Entry 5BRB (X-ray diffraction, 2.53 A resolution); this record covers chains A and B.

# Chain A (and B)
Molecule: Triosephosphate isomerase
Organism: Plasmodium falciparum
Notes: EC 5.3.1.1; chain B of this document is another copy of the same molecule, construct and numbering; everything in this record applies to it too
UniProt: Q07412 (TPIS_PLAFA); residue numbers follow UniProt; this construct covers 1-248
Amino-acid sequence (248 residues; row label = number of the first residue in the row):
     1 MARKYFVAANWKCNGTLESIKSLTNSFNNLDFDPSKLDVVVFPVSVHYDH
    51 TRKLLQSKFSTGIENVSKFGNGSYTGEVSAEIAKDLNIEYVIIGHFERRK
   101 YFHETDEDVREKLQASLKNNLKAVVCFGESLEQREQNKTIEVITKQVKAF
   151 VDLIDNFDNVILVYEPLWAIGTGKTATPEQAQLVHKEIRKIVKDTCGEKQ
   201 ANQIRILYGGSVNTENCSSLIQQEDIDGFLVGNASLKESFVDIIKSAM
Disordered / not traced: 1-2, 135-136, 170 (chain B: 1-2, 67-68, 171)
Sequence notes: engineered mutation Glu64 (Gln in Q07412), Val163 (Ala in Q07412)
Swiss-Prot annotation at these positions:
  - active site: His95 (Electrophile), Glu165 (Proton acceptor)
  - binding site (D-glyceraldehyde 3-phosphate): Asn10, Lys12, Gly171, Leu230, Gly232, Asn233
  - mutagenesis: Ser73 (S73A: 3-fold decrease in substrate affinity; when associated with S-96), Phe96 (F96A: 2-fold decrease in substrate affinity; F96H: 6.7-fold decrease in substrate affinity; F96S: 5.5-fold decrease in substrate affinity. 3-fold decrease in substrate affinity ...), Leu167 (L167V: 3-fold decrease in substrate affinity; when associated with S-96)
Ion coordination: Na+: Tyr5, Ile221, Gln223, Ile226

# How chain A and chain B interact
Residue-residue contacts - 68 pairs, chain A then chain B:
  Asn10(A) with Thr75(B), hydrogen bond
  Lys12(A) with Gly72(B); Ser73(B)
  Cys13(A) with Asn71(B); Gly72(B), hydrogen bond (backbone-backbone); Tyr74(B); Glu77(B), hydrogen bond (side chain-backbone); Ser79(B), hydrogen bond (side chain-backbone); Ile82(B), hydrophobic
  Asn14(A) with Ile82(B)
  Gly15(A) with Ile82(B)
  Thr16(A) with Asp85(B)
  Leu17(A) with Asp85(B), hydrogen bond (backbone-side chain); Leu86(B), hydrophobic
  Val44(A) with Glu77(B); Val78(B), hydrophobic; Ile82(B), hydrophobic
  Ser45(A) with Ser45(B), hydrogen bond; Val46(B); Val78(B)
  Val46(A) with Ser45(B); Val78(B), hydrophobic; Ile82(B), hydrophobic; Leu86(B), hydrophobic
  His47(A) with Ile82(B); Leu86(B)
  Asp49(A) with Asp49(B)
  Glu64(A) with Thr75(B); Gly76(B), hydrogen bond (side chain-backbone)
  Phe69(A) with Tyr101(B), hydrophobic
  Asn71(A) with Cys13(B)
  Gly72(A) with Lys12(B); Cys13(B), hydrogen bond (backbone-backbone); Asn14(B), hydrogen bond (backbone-side chain)
  Ser73(A) with Lys12(B); Glu97(B)
  Tyr74(A) with Cys13(B); Glu97(B), hydrogen bond (backbone-side chain)
  Thr75(A) with Asn10(B); Lys12(B); Glu64(B); His95(B), hydrogen bond; Glu97(B), hydrogen bond; Arg98(B), hydrogen bond (backbone-side chain)
  Gly76(A) with Glu64(B), hydrogen bond (backbone-side chain); Asn65(B); Arg98(B)
  Glu77(A) with Cys13(B), hydrogen bond (backbone-side chain); Val44(B); Arg98(B), salt bridge; Phe102(B)
  Val78(A) with Val44(B), hydrophobic; Ser45(B); Val46(B), hydrophobic
  Ser79(A) with Cys13(B), hydrogen bond (backbone-side chain)
  Ile82(A) with Cys13(B), hydrophobic; Gly15(B); Val46(B), hydrophobic; His47(B)
  Asp85(A) with Thr16(B); Leu17(B), hydrogen bond (side chain-backbone)
  His95(A) with Thr75(B), hydrogen bond
  Glu97(A) with Ser73(B); Tyr74(B); Thr75(B), hydrogen bond
  Arg98(A) with Thr75(B), hydrogen bond (side chain-backbone); Gly76(B); Glu77(B), salt bridge
Also at the interface, not in a pair above, chain A (32 interface residues in all): Asn65, Gly70, Ile88, Tyr101
Also at the interface, not in a pair above, chain B (37 interface residues in all): His50, Ile63, Phe69, Gly70, Ile88, Asn233

# Summary
32 residues of chain A face 37 of chain B across their interface, with 20 hydrogen bonds and 2 salt bridges.
Polar pairs include Glu77(A)-Arg98(B), Asn10(A)-Thr75(B) and Cys13(A)-Glu77(B).
Both chains are Triosephosphate isomerase (Plasmodium falciparum). Entry 5BRB (Crystal structure of Q64E
mutant of Triosephosphate isomerase from Plasmodium falciparum) was determined by X-ray diffraction (same
publication as 4ZZ9, 5BMW, 5BMX and 5BNK).
